7DPY - chains A and B; structure by X-ray diffraction, 1.80 A resolution.

[Chain A (and B)]
Molecule: Brucella Abortus PhiA
Organism: Brucella abortus bv. 1 str. 9-941
Notes: chain B of this document is another copy of the same molecule, construct and numbering; everything in this record applies to it too
Reference sequence: Q57FR6 (Q57FR6_BRUAB); residues 61-161 here correspond to UniProt positions 134-234 (UniProt number = residue number + 73)
Amino-acid sequence (109 residues; numbered 61 to 169; the number before each row is that of its first residue):
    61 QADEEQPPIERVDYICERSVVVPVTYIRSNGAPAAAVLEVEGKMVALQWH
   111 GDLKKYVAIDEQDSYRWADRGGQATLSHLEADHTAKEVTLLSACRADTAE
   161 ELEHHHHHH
Disordered / not traced: 61-67, 158-169 (chain B: 61-63, 142-146, 158-169)
Sequence notes: expression tag (162-169)
Disulfide bonds: Cys76-Cys154

[Chain A / chain B interface]
Residue-residue contacts (13):
  Arg78(A) with Glu101(B), salt bridge; Lys103(B), hydrogen bond (backbone-side chain); Asp123(B); His138(B); Leu150(B)
  Val80(A) with Glu101(B)
  Glu101(A) with Arg78(B), salt bridge; Val80(B)
  Lys103(A) with Arg78(B), hydrogen bond (side chain-backbone)
  Asp123(A) with Arg78(B)
  His138(A) with Arg78(B)
  Glu140(A) with Arg78(B), hydrogen bond (side chain-backbone)
  Leu150(A) with Arg78(B)
Also at the interface, not in a pair above, chain A (10 interface residues in all): Ser79, Tyr125
Also at the interface, not in a pair above, chain B (11 interface residues in all): Glu77, Ser79, Tyr125, Glu140

[Overview]
10 residues of chain A and 11 residues of chain B are in contact; the contacts include 3 hydrogen bonds and 2
salt bridges. Polar pairs include Arg78(A)-Glu101(B), Arg78(A)-Lys103(B) and Glu140(A)-Arg78(B).
Both chains are Brucella Abortus PhiA (Brucella abortus bv. 1 str. 9-941). Entry 7DPY (Structure of Brucella
abortus PhiA) was determined by X-ray diffraction together with 7DNP from the same study.
